Entry 4K99 (X-ray diffraction, 1.95 A resolution); this record covers chains A and E of the 3 polymer chains in the assembly.

[Chain A]
Name: Cyclic GMP-AMP synthase
From: Mus musculus
Notes: EC 2.7.7.-; fragment: c-terminal domain
UniProt: Q8C6L5 (CGAS_MOUSE); numbering as in UniProt (aligned over 147-507)
Sequence (362 residues; each row starts with the number of its first residue):
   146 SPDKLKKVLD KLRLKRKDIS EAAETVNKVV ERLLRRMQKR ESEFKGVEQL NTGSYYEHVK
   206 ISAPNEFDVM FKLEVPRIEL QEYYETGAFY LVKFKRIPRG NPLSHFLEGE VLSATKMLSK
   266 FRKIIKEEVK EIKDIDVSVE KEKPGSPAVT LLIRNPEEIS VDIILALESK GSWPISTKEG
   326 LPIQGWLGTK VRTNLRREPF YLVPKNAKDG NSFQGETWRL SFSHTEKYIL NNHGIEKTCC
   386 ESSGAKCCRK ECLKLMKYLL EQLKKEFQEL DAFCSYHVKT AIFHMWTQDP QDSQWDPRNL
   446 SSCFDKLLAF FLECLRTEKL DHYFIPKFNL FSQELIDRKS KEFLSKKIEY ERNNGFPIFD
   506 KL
Unresolved in the structure: 146-148, 241-244, 507
Differences from the reference sequence: expression tag (146)
Metal / ion sites: Mg2+ site 1: Glu-211, Asp-213 (together with 3'-deoxy-guanosine-5'-triphosphate); Mg2+ site 2: Glu-211, Asp-213, Asp-307 (together with 3'-deoxy-guanosine-5'-triphosphate); Zn2+: His-378, Cys-384, Cys-385, Cys-392
Residues lining bound ligands: 3'-deoxy-guanosine 5'-monophosphate / 3'-deoxy-guanosine-5'-triphosphate: Thr-197, Gly-198, Ser-199, Glu-202, Lys-205, Glu-211, Asp-213, Met-215, Ser-291, Pro-292, Ala-293, Asp-307, Ile-309, Val-348, Lys-350, Arg-364, Leu-365, Ser-366, Ser-368, Lys-402, Cys-419, Ser-420, Tyr-421, His-467
What the authors report for this chain:
  - mutagenesis - R158A/R161A/K395A, S165A/N172A/K372A, N196A/Y200A/K372A, E211A: abolished catalytic activity
  - mutagenesis - R158A/R161A/K395A, S165A/N172A/K372A, N196A/Y200A/K372A, G198P, E211A, D213A, D307A, E371A/K424A, K402A/S420A: abolished signaling
  - mutagenesis - R161A, S199A: unchanged catalytic activity
  - mutagenesis - R161A: unchanged signaling
  - mutagenesis - S165A/N172A/Y200A, G198A, G198A/S199A, S199A, R364A/Y421A, R364A, E371A, K402A, S420A, Y421A, K424A: decreased signaling
  - mutagenesis - S199A: decreased catalytic activity

[Chain E]
Molecule: DNA-r
Sequence (17 nucleotides; numbered 1 to 17; the number before each row is that of its first residue):
     1 TTTCGTCTTC GGCAATT
Unresolved in the structure: 1-3

[Chain A / chain E interface]
Residue-residue contacts (12; chain A residue first):
  Arg-161(A) / DT8(E)  hydrogen bond to the base
  Arg-161(A) / DT9(E)  sugar contact
  Ser-165(A) / DT9(E)  hydrogen bond to the phosphate
  Ser-165(A) / DC10(E)  hydrogen bond to the phosphate
  Ala-168(A) / DG11(E)  phosphate contact
  Asn-172(A) / DG11(E)  hydrogen bond to the phosphate
  Asn-196(A) / DG12(E)  hydrogen bond to the phosphate
  Tyr-200(A) / DC10(E)  hydrogen bond to the phosphate
  Tyr-200(A) / DG11(E)  hydrogen bond to the phosphate
  Tyr-201(A) / DG11(E)  phosphate contact
  Tyr-201(A) / DG12(E)  phosphate contact
  Lys-372(A) / DG12(E)  salt bridge to the phosphate
Interface residues without a listed pair, chain A (9 interface residues in all): Ile-164

[Summary]
The interface between chain A and chain E involves 9 residues on one side and 5 on the other; the contacts
include 7 hydrogen bonds and 1 salt bridge. Polar contacts include Arg-161(A)/DT8(E), Ser-165(A)/DT9(E) and
Ser-165(A)/DC10(E). The paper reports that S165A/N172A/Y200A, G198A and G198A/S199A of chain A, among others,
reduce signaling; R158A/R161A/K395A, S165A/N172A/K372A and N196A/Y200A/K372A of chain A, among others, abolish
signaling; 21 substitutions were tested in all.
Here chain A is Cyclic GMP-AMP synthase (Mus musculus) and chain E is DNA-r. Entry 4K99 (Structure of Ternary
Complex of cGAS with dsDNA and Bound 5 -pppdG(2 ,5 )pdG) was determined by X-ray diffraction, deposited
together with 4K96, 4K97, 4K98, 4K9A and 4K9B.
